6ZG6 - chains A and G of the 8 polymer chains in the assembly; structure by electron microscopy, 12.00 A resolution (very low resolution: no residue pairs are listed; an interface is given only as per-side residue counts).

Chain A (and G):
Name: Protein transport protein SEC31
Organism: Saccharomyces cerevisiae (strain ATCC 204508 / S288c)
Notes: chain G of this document is another copy of the same molecule, construct and numbering; everything in this record applies to it too
UniProtKB: P38968 (SEC31_YEAST); residue numbers follow UniProt; this construct covers 1-1273
Amino-acid sequence (1273 residues; numbered 1 to 1273; the number before each row is that of its first residue):
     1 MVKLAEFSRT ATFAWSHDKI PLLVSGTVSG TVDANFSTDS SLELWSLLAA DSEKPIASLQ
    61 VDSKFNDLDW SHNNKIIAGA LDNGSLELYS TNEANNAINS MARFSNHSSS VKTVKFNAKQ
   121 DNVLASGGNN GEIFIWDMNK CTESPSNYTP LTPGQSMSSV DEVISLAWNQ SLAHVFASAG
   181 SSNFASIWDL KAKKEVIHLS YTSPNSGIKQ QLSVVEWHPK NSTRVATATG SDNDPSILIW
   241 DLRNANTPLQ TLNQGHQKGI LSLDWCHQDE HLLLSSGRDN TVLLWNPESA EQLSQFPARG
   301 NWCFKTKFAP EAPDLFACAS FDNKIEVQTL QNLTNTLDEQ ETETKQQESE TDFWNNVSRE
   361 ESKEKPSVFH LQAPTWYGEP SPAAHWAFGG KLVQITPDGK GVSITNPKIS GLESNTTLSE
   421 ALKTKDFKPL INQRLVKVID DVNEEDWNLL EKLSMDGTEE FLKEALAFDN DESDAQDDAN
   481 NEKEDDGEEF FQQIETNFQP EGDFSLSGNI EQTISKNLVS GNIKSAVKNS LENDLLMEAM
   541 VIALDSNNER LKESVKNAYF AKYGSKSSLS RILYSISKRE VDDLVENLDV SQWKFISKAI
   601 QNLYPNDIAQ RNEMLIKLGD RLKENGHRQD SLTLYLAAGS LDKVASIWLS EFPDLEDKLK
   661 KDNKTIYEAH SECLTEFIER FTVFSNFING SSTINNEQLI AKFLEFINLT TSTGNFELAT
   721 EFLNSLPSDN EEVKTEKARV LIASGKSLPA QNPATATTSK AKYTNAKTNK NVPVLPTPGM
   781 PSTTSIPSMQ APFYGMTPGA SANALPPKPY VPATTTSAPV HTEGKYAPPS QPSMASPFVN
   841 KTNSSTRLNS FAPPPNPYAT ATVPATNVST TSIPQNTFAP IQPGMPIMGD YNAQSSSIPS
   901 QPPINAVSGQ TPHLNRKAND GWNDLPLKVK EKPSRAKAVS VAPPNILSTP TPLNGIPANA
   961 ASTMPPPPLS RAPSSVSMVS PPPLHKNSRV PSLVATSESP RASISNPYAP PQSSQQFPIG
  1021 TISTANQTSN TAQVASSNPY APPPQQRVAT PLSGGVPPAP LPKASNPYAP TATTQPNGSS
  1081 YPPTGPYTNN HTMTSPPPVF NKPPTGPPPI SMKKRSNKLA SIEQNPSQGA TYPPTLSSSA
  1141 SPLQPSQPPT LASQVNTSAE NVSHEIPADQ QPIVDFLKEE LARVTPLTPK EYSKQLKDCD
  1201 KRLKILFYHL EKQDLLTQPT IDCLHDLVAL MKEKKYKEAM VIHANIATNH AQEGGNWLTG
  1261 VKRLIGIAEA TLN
Not modelled in the structure: 1-4, 340-361, 410-1273
Differences from the reference sequence: conflict Ser-367 (Thr in P38968)
Curated features (UniProtKB/Swiss-Prot):
  - modified residue: Ser-349 (Phosphoserine), Ser-836 (Phosphoserine), Ser-974 (Phosphoserine), Ser-977 (Phosphoserine), Ser-980 (Phosphoserine), Ser-988 (Phosphoserine), Ser-992 (Phosphoserine), Ser-999 (Phosphoserine), Thr-1050 (Phosphothreonine), Ser-1053 (Phosphoserine)
What the authors report for this chain:
  - conformationally variable residues (order/disorder transition): Glu-339 to Val-357

Chain A / chain G interface:
At this resolution (12 A) residue pairs are not listed: 25 residues of chain A and 22 of chain G lie at the interface.

Summary:
The interface between chain A and chain G involves 25 residues on one side and 22 on the other. The paper
reports conformational variability at Glu-339(A).
Both chains are Protein transport protein SEC31 (Saccharomyces cerevisiae (strain ATCC 204508 / S288c)). Entry
6ZG6 (COPII on membranes, outer coat vertex) was determined by electron microscopy (same publication as 6ZG5
and 6ZL0).
